Entry 1LNC (X-ray diffraction, 1.80 A resolution); this record covers chain E.

[Chain E]
Name: Thermolysin
Source organism: Bacillus thermoproteolyticus
Notes: EC 3.4.24.27
Reference sequence: P00800 (THER_BACTH); residue numbers follow UniProt; this construct covers 1-316
Sequence (316 residues; numbered 1 to 316; the number before each row is that of its first residue):
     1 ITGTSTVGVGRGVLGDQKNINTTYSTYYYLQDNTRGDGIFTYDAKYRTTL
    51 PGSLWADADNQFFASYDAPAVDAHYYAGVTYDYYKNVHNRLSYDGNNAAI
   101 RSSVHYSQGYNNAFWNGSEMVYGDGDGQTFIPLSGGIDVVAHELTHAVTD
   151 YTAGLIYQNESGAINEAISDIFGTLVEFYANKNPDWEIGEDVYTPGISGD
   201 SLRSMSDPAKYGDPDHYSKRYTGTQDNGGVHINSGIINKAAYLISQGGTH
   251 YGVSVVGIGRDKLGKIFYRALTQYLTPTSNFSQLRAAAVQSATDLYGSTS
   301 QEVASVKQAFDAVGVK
Metal / ion sites: Mn2+ site 1: D57, D59, Q61; Ca2+ site 1: D138, E177, D185, E187, E190; Mn2+ site 2: H142, H146, E166; Mn2+ site 3: E177, N183, D185, E190; Ca2+ site 2: Y193, T194, I197, D200
Small-molecule neighbours: lysine / valine: N111, N112, A113, F130, L133, V139, H142, E143, E166, I188, L202, R203, H231

[Summary]
Chain E binds lysine / valine. D57, D59 and Q61 form the Mn2+ site 1. D138, E177, D185, E187 and E190
coordinate Ca2+ site 1.
Chain E is Thermolysin (Bacillus thermoproteolyticus); the structure, A structural analysis of metal
substitutions in thermolysin, was determined by X-ray diffraction together with 1LNA, 1LNB, 1LND, 1LNE and
1LNF from the same study.
